4F8L - chain A; structure by X-ray diffraction, 1.50 A resolution.

== Chain A ==
Name: pH 6 antigen
Organism: Yersinia pestis
Reference sequence: P31522 (PSAA_YERPE); the construct has insertions or renumbered stretches relative to UniProt, so the offset changes along the chain: 2-115 = UniProt 45-158; 120-137 = UniProt 27-44
Amino-acid sequence (145 residues; numbered 1 to 145; the number before each row is that of its first residue):
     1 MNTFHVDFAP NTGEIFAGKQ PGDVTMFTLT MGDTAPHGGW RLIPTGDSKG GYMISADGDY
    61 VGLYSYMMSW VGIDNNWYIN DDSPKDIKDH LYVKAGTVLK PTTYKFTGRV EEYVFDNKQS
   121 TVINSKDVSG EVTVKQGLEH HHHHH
Disordered / not traced: 1, 140-145
Differences from the reference sequence: expression tag (1, 138-145); linker (116-119)
Small-molecule neighbours:
  - 4-(2-aminoethyl)benzenesulfonyl fluoride (AES): Gly50, Gly51, Tyr52, Gly62, Leu63, Tyr64, Trp70, Trp77
  - guanidine (GAI): Asp47, Ser48, Lys49, Tyr52, Tyr60
  - beta-D-galactopyranose (GAL): Arg41, Val71, Asp74, Asn76, Tyr78, Asn80, Tyr113, Phe115, Ser120
  - malonate ion (MLI): Tyr52, Tyr60, Val61, Gly62, Thr97, Val98

== In short ==
Ligands of chain A: beta-D-galactopyranose, guanidine, 4-(2-aminoethyl)benzenesulfonyl fluoride and malonate
ion.
Chain A is pH 6 antigen (Yersinia pestis); the structure, X-ray structure of PsaA from Yersinia pestis, in
complex with galactose and AEBSF, was determined by X-ray diffraction (same publication as 4F8N, 4F8O and
4F8P).
